3ZN1 - chains A and C of the 3 polymer chains in the assembly; structure by X-ray diffraction, 3.10 A resolution.

# Chain A
Molecule: Lysine-specific histone demethylase 1A
Organism: Homo sapiens
Notes: EC 1.-.-.-
UniProtKB: O60341 (KDM1A_HUMAN); aligned to UniProt positions 1-872 over residues -19 to 852 (the alignment contains insertions or deletions, so no single offset holds)
Amino-acid sequence (872 residues; row label = number of the first residue in the row; numbers below 1 keep their minus sign (Met-19 is residue -19)):
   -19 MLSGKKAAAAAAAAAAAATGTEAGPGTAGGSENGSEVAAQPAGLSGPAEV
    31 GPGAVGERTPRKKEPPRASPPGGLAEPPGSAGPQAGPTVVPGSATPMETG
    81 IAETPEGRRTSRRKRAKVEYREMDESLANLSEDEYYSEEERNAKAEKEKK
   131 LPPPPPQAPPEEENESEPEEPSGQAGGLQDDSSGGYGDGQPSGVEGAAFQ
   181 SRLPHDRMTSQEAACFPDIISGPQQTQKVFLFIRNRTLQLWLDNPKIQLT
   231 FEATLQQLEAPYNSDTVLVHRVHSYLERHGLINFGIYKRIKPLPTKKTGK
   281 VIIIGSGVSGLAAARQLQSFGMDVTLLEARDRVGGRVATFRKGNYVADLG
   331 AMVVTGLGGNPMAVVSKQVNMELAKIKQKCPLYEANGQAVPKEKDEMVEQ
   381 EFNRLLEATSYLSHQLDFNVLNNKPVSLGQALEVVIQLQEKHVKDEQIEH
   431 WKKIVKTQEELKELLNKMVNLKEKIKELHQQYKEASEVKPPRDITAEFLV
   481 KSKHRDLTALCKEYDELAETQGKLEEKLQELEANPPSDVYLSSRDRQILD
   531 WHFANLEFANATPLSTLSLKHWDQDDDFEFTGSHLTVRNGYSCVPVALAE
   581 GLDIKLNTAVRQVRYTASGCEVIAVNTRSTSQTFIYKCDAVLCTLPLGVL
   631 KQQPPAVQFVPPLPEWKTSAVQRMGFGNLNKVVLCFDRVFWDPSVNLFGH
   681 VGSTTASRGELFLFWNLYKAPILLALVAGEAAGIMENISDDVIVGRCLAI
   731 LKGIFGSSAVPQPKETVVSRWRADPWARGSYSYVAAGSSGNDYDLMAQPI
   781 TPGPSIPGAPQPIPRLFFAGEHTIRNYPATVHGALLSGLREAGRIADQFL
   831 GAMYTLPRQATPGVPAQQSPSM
Not modelled in the structure: -19 to 170, 837-852
Differences from the reference sequence: conflict Pro171 (Ala191 in O60341)
Residues lining bound ligands: FAD (flavin-adenine dinucleotide): Ile284, Gly285, Ser286, Gly287, Val288, Ser289, Gly290, Leu307, Glu308, Ala309, Arg310, Gly314, Gly315, Arg316, Val317, Leu329, Gly330, Ala331, Met332, Val333, Thr588, Ala589, Val590, Thr624, Leu625, Pro626, Val629, Val637, Leu659, Lys661, Trp751, Trp756, Ser760, Tyr761, Gly800, Glu801, Ala809, Thr810, Val811, His812, Ala814

# Chain C
Molecule: Peptide
Organism: Homo sapiens
Amino-acid sequence (6 residues; each row starts with the number of its first residue):
     1 PRLYLV

# How chain A and chain C interact
Residue-residue contacts (24; chain A residue first):
  Leu386(A) - Arg2(C)
  Asn535(A) - Leu5(C)
  Asn535(A) - Val6(C)  hydrogen bond (side chain-backbone)
  Leu536(A) - Leu5(C)
  Phe538(A) - Tyr4(C)
  Ala539(A) - Pro1(C)
  Ala539(A) - Tyr4(C)
  Ala539(A) - Leu5(C)
  Asn540(A) - Pro1(C)
  Trp552(A) - Arg2(C)
  Asp553(A) - Arg2(C)  salt bridge
  Asp555(A) - Pro1(C)
  Asp555(A) - Leu3(C)
  Asp556(A) - Arg2(C)  salt bridge
  Glu559(A) - Leu3(C)
  His564(A) - Leu3(C)
  Leu677(A) - Val6(C)  hydrophobic
  Leu693(A) - Val6(C)  hydrophobic
  Trp695(A) - Val6(C)  hydrophobic
  Tyr761(A) - Tyr4(C)
  Ala809(A) - Pro1(C)
  Ala809(A) - Tyr4(C)  hydrogen bond (backbone-side chain)
  Thr810(A) - Leu3(C)
  Thr810(A) - Tyr4(C)
Other interface residues (no listed pair), chain A (21 interface residues in all): Thr335, Cys360, Pro808

# Summary
21 residues of chain A and 6 residues of chain C are in contact; the contacts include 2 hydrogen bonds and 2
salt bridges. Polar pairs include Asp553(A)-Arg2(C), Asp556(A)-Arg2(C) and Asn535(A)-Val6(C). Bound to chain
A: flavin-adenine dinucleotide.
Here chain A is Lysine-specific histone demethylase 1A and chain C is Peptide, both from Homo sapiens. Entry
3ZN1 (LSD1-CoREST in complex with PRLYLV peptide) was determined by X-ray diffraction together with 3ZMS,
3ZMT, 3ZMU, 3ZMV, 3ZMZ and 3ZN0 from the same study.
